2V63 - chains E and F of the 16 polymer chains in the assembly; structure by X-ray diffraction, 1.80 A resolution.

# Chain E (and F)
Protein: Ribulose bisphosphate carboxylase large chain
Organism: Chlamydomonas reinhardtii
Notes: EC 4.1.1.39; chain F of this document is another copy of the same molecule, construct and numbering; everything in this record applies to it too
UniProtKB: P00877 (RBL_CHLRE); residues 1-475 here = UniProt positions 1-475
Amino-acid sequence (475 residues; numbered 1 to 475; the number before each row is that of its first residue):
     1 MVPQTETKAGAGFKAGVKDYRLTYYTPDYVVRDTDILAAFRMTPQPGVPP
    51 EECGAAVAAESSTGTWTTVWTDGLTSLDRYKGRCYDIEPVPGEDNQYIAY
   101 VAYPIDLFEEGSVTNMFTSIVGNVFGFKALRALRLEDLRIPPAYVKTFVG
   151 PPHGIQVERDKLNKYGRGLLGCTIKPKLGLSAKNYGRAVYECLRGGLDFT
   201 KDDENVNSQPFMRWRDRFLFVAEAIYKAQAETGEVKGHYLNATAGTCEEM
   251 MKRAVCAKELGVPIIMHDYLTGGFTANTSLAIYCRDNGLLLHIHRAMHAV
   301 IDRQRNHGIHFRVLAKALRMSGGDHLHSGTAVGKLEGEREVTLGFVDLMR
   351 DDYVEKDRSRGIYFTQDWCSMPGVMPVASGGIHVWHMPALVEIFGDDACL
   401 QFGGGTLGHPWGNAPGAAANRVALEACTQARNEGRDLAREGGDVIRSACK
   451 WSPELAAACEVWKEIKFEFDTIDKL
Disordered / not traced: 1-10, 475 (chain F: 1-8, 475)
Construct notes: variant Pro46 (Leu in P00877); engineered mutation Ala331 (Val in P00877)
Modified residues: Pro104, Pro151 (4-hydroxyproline; HYP); Lys201 (lysine nz-carboxylic acid; KCX); Cys256, Cys369 (s-methylcysteine; SMC)
Disulfide bonds: Cys449-Cys459
Ion coordination: Mg2+: Lys201, Asp203, Glu204 (together with 2-carboxyarabinitol-1,5-diphosphate)
Ligand contacts:
  - 2-carboxyarabinitol-1,5-diphosphate (CAP), molecule 1: Glu60, Thr65, Trp66, Asn123
  - 2-carboxyarabinitol-1,5-diphosphate (CAP), molecule 2: Thr173, Lys175, Lys177, Lys201, Asp203, Glu204, His294, Arg295, His298, His327, Gly329, Lys334, Leu335, Ser379, Gly380, Gly381, Gln401, Phe402, Gly403, Gly404

# How chain E and chain F interact
Contacting residue pairs (262):
  Phe13(E) with Gly408(F); His409(F); Pro410(F), hydrophobic
  Ala15(E) with Gly408(F); Pro410(F), hydrophobic
  Gly16(E) with Val461(F)
  Val17(E) with Ile465(F), hydrophobic
  Gln45(E) with Phe469(F); Asp470(F), hydrogen bond (side chain-backbone)
  Val48(E) with Phe469(F), hydrophobic
  Glu60(E) with Lys177(F); Lys334(F), salt bridge
  Ser62(E) with Lys177(F); Leu178(F); Asn205(F)
  Thr63(E) with Pro176(F); Lys177(F), hydrogen bond (backbone-backbone); Leu178(F)
  Gly64(E) with Lys177(F)
  Thr65(E) with Lys175(F); Lys334(F), hydrogen bond; Gly404(F)
  Trp66(E) with Gly381(F); Ile382(F); His383(F); Gly404(F); Gly405(F); Trp462(F); Ile465(F), hydrophobic
  Thr67(E) with Gly404(F); Trp462(F), hydrogen bond
  Thr68(E) with Gly408(F)
  Val69(E) with Leu407(F)
  Trp70(E) with Leu407(F), hydrogen bond (backbone-backbone); Gly412(F); Asn413(F), hydrogen bond
  Thr71(E) with Lys175(F), hydrogen bond (side chain-backbone); Pro176(F); Leu180(F); Leu407(F)
  Asp72(E) with Pro176(F)
  Leu74(E) with Asn184(F)
  Thr75(E) with Gly179(F), hydrogen bond (side chain-backbone)
  Tyr80(E) with Gly179(F); Phe211(F)
  Asp106(E) with Gln209(F); Pro210(F); Phe211(F)
  Leu107(E) with Leu178(F); Gln209(F), hydrogen bond (backbone-side chain)
  Phe108(E) with Gln209(F); Pro210(F)
  Glu109(E) with Asn207(F); Ser208(F), hydrogen bond (side chain-backbone); Gln209(F); Arg253(F), salt bridge
  Glu110(E) with Pro210(F); Arg213(F), salt bridge
  Ser112(E) with Ala244(F); Gly245(F)
  Thr114(E) with Thr243(F); Ala244(F); Thr271(F), hydrogen bond (side chain-backbone); Gly272(F)
  Asn115(E) with Asn205(F), hydrogen bond (side chain-backbone); Asn207(F), hydrogen bond; Gln209(F)
  Phe117(E) with Met297(F), hydrophobic
  Thr118(E) with Glu204(F); Asn205(F); Asp268(F); Thr271(F), hydrogen bond
  Ser119(E) with Asn205(F), hydrogen bond
  Val121(E) with Met297(F); Val300(F)
  Gly122(E) with Ala296(F); Met297(F), hydrogen bond (backbone-backbone)
  Asn123(E) with Lys177(F); Glu204(F), hydrogen bond; His294(F); Leu335(F)
  Phe125(E) with Ala299(F); Val300(F), hydrophobic; Arg303(F), hydrogen bond (backbone-side chain)
  Gly126(E) with Ala299(F); Arg303(F); Leu335(F); Glu336(F), hydrogen bond (backbone-backbone)
  Phe127(E) with Arg303(F), hydrogen bond (backbone-side chain); Lys334(F); Leu335(F), hydrophobic
  Lys128(E) with Ala331(F), hydrogen bond (side chain-backbone); Val332(F); Gly333(F), hydrogen bond (side chain-backbone); Lys334(F), hydrogen bond (backbone-backbone); Leu335(F); Glu336(F); Phe467(F), hydrogen bond (side chain-backbone); Phe469(F)
  Ala129(E) with Phe469(F), hydrophobic
  Leu130(E) with Arg303(F), hydrogen bond (backbone-side chain)
  Arg131(E) with Gln304(F); Asp470(F), salt bridge; Ile472(F)
  Ala132(E) with Gln304(F)
  Lys175(E) with Thr65(F); Val69(F); Thr71(F), hydrogen bond (backbone-side chain)
  Pro176(E) with Thr63(F); Thr71(F); Asp72(F)
  Lys177(E) with Glu60(F); Ser62(F); Thr63(F), hydrogen bond (backbone-backbone); Gly64(F); Asn123(F)
  Leu178(E) with Ser62(F); Thr63(F); Leu107(F)
  Gly179(E) with Thr75(F), hydrogen bond (backbone-side chain); Tyr80(F)
  Leu180(E) with Thr71(F)
  Asn184(E) with Leu74(F)
  Glu204(E) with Thr118(F); Asn123(F), hydrogen bond
  Asn205(E) with Ser62(F); Asn115(F), hydrogen bond (backbone-side chain); Thr118(F); Ser119(F), hydrogen bond
  Asn207(E) with Glu109(F); Asn115(F), hydrogen bond
  Ser208(E) with Glu109(F), hydrogen bond (backbone-side chain)
  Gln209(E) with Asp106(F); Leu107(F), hydrogen bond (side chain-backbone); Phe108(F); Glu109(F); Asn115(F)
  Pro210(E) with Asp106(F); Phe108(F); Glu110(F)
  Phe211(E) with Tyr80(F); Asp106(F)
  Arg213(E) with Glu110(F), salt bridge
  Thr243(E) with Thr114(F)
  Ala244(E) with Ser112(F); Thr114(F); Thr275(F), hydrogen bond (backbone-side chain)
  Gly245(E) with Ser112(F); Phe274(F); Thr275(F); Thr278(F), hydrogen bond (backbone-side chain)
  Thr246(E) with Thr275(F); Thr278(F); Ser279(F); Ile282(F)
  Cys247(E) with Cys247(F), disulfide; Thr275(F); Ala276(F), hydrophobic; Ser279(F), hydrogen bond (backbone-side chain)
  Glu248(E) with Met251(F); Ser279(F), hydrogen bond
  Met251(E) with Glu248(F)
  Arg253(E) with Glu109(F), salt bridge
  Asp268(E) with Thr118(F)
  Thr271(E) with Thr114(F), hydrogen bond (backbone-side chain); Thr118(F), hydrogen bond
  Gly272(E) with Thr114(F); Gly273(F); Phe274(F); Thr275(F), hydrogen bond (backbone-backbone)
  Gly273(E) with Gly272(F); Gly273(F)
  Phe274(E) with Gly245(F); Gly272(F)
  Thr275(E) with Ala244(F), hydrogen bond (side chain-backbone); Gly245(F); Thr246(F); Cys247(F); Gly272(F), hydrogen bond (backbone-backbone); Ala276(F)
  Ala276(E) with Cys247(F), hydrophobic; Thr275(F)
  Thr278(E) with Gly245(F), hydrogen bond (side chain-backbone); Thr246(F)
  Ser279(E) with Thr246(F); Cys247(F), hydrogen bond (side chain-backbone); Glu248(F), hydrogen bond
  Ile282(E) with Thr246(F)
  His294(E) with Asn123(F)
  Ala296(E) with Gly122(F)
  Met297(E) with Phe117(F), hydrophobic; Val121(F); Gly122(F), hydrogen bond (backbone-backbone)
  Ala299(E) with Phe125(F); Gly126(F); His307(F), hydrogen bond (backbone-side chain)
  Val300(E) with Val121(F); Phe125(F), hydrophobic; Ile301(F), hydrophobic; His307(F); Gly308(F); Ile309(F), hydrophobic
  Ile301(E) with Val300(F), hydrophobic
  Arg303(E) with Phe125(F), hydrogen bond (side chain-backbone); Gly126(F); Phe127(F), hydrogen bond (side chain-backbone); Lys128(F); Leu130(F), hydrogen bond (side chain-backbone); His307(F)
  Gln304(E) with Arg131(F); Ala132(F); His307(F), hydrogen bond
  His307(E) with Ala299(F), hydrogen bond (side chain-backbone); Val300(F); Arg303(F); Gln304(F), hydrogen bond
  Gly308(E) with Val300(F)
  Ile309(E) with Val300(F), hydrophobic
  Ala331(E) with Lys128(F), hydrogen bond (backbone-side chain)
  Val332(E) with Lys128(F)
  Gly333(E) with Lys128(F), hydrogen bond (backbone-side chain)
  Lys334(E) with Glu60(F), salt bridge; Thr65(F), hydrogen bond; Phe127(F); Lys128(F), hydrogen bond (backbone-backbone)
  Leu335(E) with Asn123(F); Gly126(F); Phe127(F), hydrophobic; Lys128(F)
  Glu336(E) with Gly126(F), hydrogen bond (backbone-backbone); Lys128(F)
  Gly381(E) with Trp66(F)
  Ile382(E) with Trp66(F)
  His383(E) with Trp66(F)
  Gly404(E) with Thr65(F); Trp66(F); Thr67(F)
  Gly405(E) with Trp66(F)
  Leu407(E) with Val69(F); Trp70(F), hydrogen bond (backbone-backbone); Thr71(F)
  Gly408(E) with Phe13(F); Ala15(F); Thr68(F)
  His409(E) with Phe13(F)
  Pro410(E) with Phe13(F), hydrophobic; Ala15(F), hydrophobic
  Gly412(E) with Trp70(F)
  Asn413(E) with Trp70(F), hydrogen bond
  Val461(E) with Gly16(F)
  Trp462(E) with Trp66(F); Thr67(F), hydrogen bond
  Ile465(E) with Val17(F), hydrophobic; Trp66(F), hydrophobic
  Phe467(E) with Lys128(F), hydrogen bond (backbone-side chain)
  Phe469(E) with Gln45(F); Val48(F), hydrophobic; Lys128(F); Ala129(F), hydrophobic
  Asp470(E) with Gln45(F), hydrogen bond (backbone-side chain); Arg131(F), salt bridge
  Ile472(E) with Arg131(F)
Interface residues without a listed pair, chain E (114 interface residues in all): Ala59, Ser61, Asn306
Interface residues without a listed pair, chain F (114 interface residues in all): Ala59, Ser61, Asn306
Disulfides between the chains: Cys247(E)-Cys247(F)

# Overview
The chain E/chain F interface involves 114 residues from each chain; the contacts include 1 disulfide bond, 64
hydrogen bonds and 8 salt bridges. Polar pairs include Glu60(E)-Lys334(F), Glu109(E)-Arg253(F) and
Glu110(E)-Arg213(F). Ligands of chain E: 2-carboxyarabinitol-1,5-diphosphate. Lys201(E), Asp203(E) and
Glu204(E) coordinate Mg2+.
Both chains are Ribulose bisphosphate carboxylase large chain (Chlamydomonas reinhardtii). Entry 2V63 (Crystal
structure of Rubisco from Chlamydomonas reinhardtii with a large-subunit V331A mutation) was determined by
X-ray diffraction together with 2V67, 2V68, 2V69 and 2V6A from the same study.
